7KAR - chains E and F of the 6 polymer chains in the assembly; structure by electron microscopy, 4.00 A resolution.

# Chain E
Name: Translocation protein SEC66
Source organism: Saccharomyces cerevisiae BY4741
Reference sequence: P33754 (SEC66_YEAST); numbering as in UniProt (aligned over 1-206)
Chain sequence (206 residues; row label = number of the first residue in the row):
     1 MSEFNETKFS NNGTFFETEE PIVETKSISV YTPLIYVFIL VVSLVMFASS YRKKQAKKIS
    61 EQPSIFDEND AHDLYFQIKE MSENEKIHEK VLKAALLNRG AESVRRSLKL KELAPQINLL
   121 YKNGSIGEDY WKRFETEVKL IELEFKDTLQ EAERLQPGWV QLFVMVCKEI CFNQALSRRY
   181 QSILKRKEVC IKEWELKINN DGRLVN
Disordered / not traced: 1-68

# Chain F
Name: Translocation protein SEC72
Source organism: Saccharomyces cerevisiae BY4741
Reference sequence: P39742 (SEC72_YEAST); residues 1-193 here = UniProt positions 1-193
Chain sequence (193 residues; row label = number of the first residue in the row):
     1 MVTLEYNANS KLITASDAVV ALSTETNIDQ INVLTTSLIG ETNPNFTPQP NEALSKMIKG
    61 LFESGMKNLQ QKKLNEALKN VSLAIEMAQR KRAPWEAFAI QLPELHFMLR SKIDLCLILG
   121 KHLEALQDLD FLLGTGLIQP DVFVRKADCL LKLRQWEEAR ATCERGLALA PEDMKLRALL
   181 IETARNLAEY NGE
Disordered / not traced: 1-2, 193

# Interface between chain E and chain F
Pairs across the interface (47; chain E residue first):
  A71(E) - N27(F)
  L74(E) - I31(F)  hydrophobic
  Q77(E) - L4(F)
  I78(E) - I13(F)  hydrophobic
  M81(E) - L4(F)
  I87(E) - Y6(F)
  H88(E) - Y6(F)  hydrogen bond (backbone-side chain)
  H88(E) - K11(F)  hydrogen bond
  K90(E) - L38(F)
  V91(E) - I13(F)  hydrophobic
  V91(E) - T35(F)
  A94(E) - L34(F)
  N98(E) - N27(F)
  N98(E) - Q30(F)
  N98(E) - I31(F)
  W159(E) - N45(F)
  W159(E) - F46(F)  hydrophobic
  L162(E) - F46(F)
  V166(E) - F46(F)  hydrophobic
  E169(E) - P48(F)
  E169(E) - W95(F)
  E169(E) - E96(F)
  E169(E) - A97(F)
  I170(E) - W95(F)  hydrophobic
  F172(E) - F98(F)
  N173(E) - P94(F)  hydrogen bond (side chain-backbone)
  N173(E) - E96(F)
  N173(E) - F98(F)
  N173(E) - Q101(F)  hydrogen bond
  Q174(E) - Q30(F)  hydrogen bond
  S177(E) - Q89(F)
  R178(E) - Q30(F)
  R179(E) - F131(F)
  Y180(E) - I85(F)
  Q181(E) - R90(F)
  I183(E) - D128(F)
  K187(E) - E124(F)
  C190(E) - L123(F)  hydrophobic
  I191(E) - L123(F)  hydrophobic
  W194(E) - Q155(F)
  I198(E) - L123(F)  hydrophobic
  D201(E) - K121(F)  salt bridge
  G202(E) - H122(F)
  R203(E) - L119(F)  hydrogen bond (side chain-backbone)
  R203(E) - G120(F)
  L204(E) - K152(F)
  L204(E) - L153(F)  hydrophobic
Interface residues without a listed pair, chain E (40 interface residues in all): K93, A95, M165, L176, R186, N206
Interface residues without a listed pair, chain F (45 interface residues in all): T3, I39, P44, E86, A93, L102, L105, Q127, D130, T135, R154, E158

# Overview
40 residues of chain E and 45 residues of chain F are in contact; the contacts include 6 hydrogen bonds and 1
salt bridge. Among the polar pairs are D201(E)-K121(F), H88(E)-Y6(F) and H88(E)-K11(F).
Chain E is Translocation protein SEC66 and chain F is Translocation protein SEC72, both from Saccharomyces
cerevisiae BY4741; the structure, Cryo-EM structure of the Sec complex from S. cerevisiae, Sec63 FN3 mutant,
class without Sec62, was determined by electron microscopy, deposited together with 7KAH, 7KAI, 7KAJ, 7KAK,
7KAL, 7KAM and 8 further entries.
